Entry 7KPT (X-ray diffraction, 1.91 A resolution); this record covers chain A.

# Chain A
Molecule: FAD-dependent monooxygenase CtdE
Organism: Penicillium citrinum
Amino-acid sequence (443 residues; numbered 1 to 443; the number before each row is that of its first residue):
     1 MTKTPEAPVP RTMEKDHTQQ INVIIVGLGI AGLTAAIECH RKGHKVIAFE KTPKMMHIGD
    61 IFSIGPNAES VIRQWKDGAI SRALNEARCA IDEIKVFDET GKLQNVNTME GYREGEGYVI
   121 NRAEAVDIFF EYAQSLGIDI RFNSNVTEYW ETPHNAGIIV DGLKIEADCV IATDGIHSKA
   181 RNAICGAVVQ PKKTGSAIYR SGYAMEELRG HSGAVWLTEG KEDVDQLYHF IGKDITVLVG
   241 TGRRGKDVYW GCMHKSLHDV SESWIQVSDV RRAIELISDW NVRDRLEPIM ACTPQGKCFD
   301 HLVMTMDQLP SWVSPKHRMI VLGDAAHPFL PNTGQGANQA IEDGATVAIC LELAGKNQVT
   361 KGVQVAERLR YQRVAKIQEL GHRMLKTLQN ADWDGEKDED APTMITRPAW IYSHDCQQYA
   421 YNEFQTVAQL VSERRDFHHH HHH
Unresolved in the structure: 1-19, 396-397, 434-443
Residues lining bound ligands:
  - FAD (flavin-adenine dinucleotide): Val-26, Gly-27, Leu-28, Gly-29, Ile-30, Ala-31, Gly-32, Phe-49, Glu-50, Lys-51, Thr-52, His-57, Phe-62, Ser-63, Arg-122, Ser-144, Asn-145, Val-146, Thr-173, Asp-174, Gly-175, Lys-179, Ile-198, Arg-200, His-301, Gly-323, Asp-324, Pro-331, Gly-334, Gln-335, Gly-336, Ala-337, Asn-338
  - WU4 ((6aR,7aS,11S,13aS)-6,6,11-trimethyl-4-(3-methylbut-2-en-1-yl)-6,6a,7,8,9,10,11,14-octahydro-5H,13H-13a,7a-(epiminomethano)quinolizino[2,3-b]carbazol-16-one): Asp-60, Ile-61, Phe-62, Ser-63, Ile-94, Met-109, Tyr-112, Val-119, Ile-198, Tyr-199, Arg-200, Ser-201, Leu-227, His-229, Leu-238, Trp-250, Gly-251, Cys-252, Met-253, Pro-331, Asn-332, Thr-333, Gly-334, Met-404, Ile-405, Tyr-412
What the authors report for this chain:
  - binding site for flavin-adenine dinucleotide: Ser-63, Arg-122, Asn-338
  - conformationally variable residues: His-57, Ile-58, Asp-60, Arg-122, Arg-200, His-229, Leu-238, Tyr-249, Met-253, Trp-264, His-301, Thr-333
  - contacts within the chain: Asp-60/Arg-200, Asp-60/Arg-122
  - mutagenesis - R122E (10.0 +/- 1.0%), R122K (78.6 +/- 2.9%), R122L (4.1 +/- 0.2%), R122N (18.5 +/- 4.3%), R200A (70.4 +/- 3.2%), H229A (2.9 +/- 1.0%): decreased catalytic activity on WU4
  - mutagenesis - R122A, R200K: abolished catalytic activity on WU4
  - mutagenesis - R122A, R122E, R122K, R122L, R122N: abolished catalytic activity on 2
  - mutagenesis - D60A (8.5 +/- 2.9%), D60N (1.8 +/- 0.6%): decreased catalytic activity
  - binding site for WU4: Ile-61, Tyr-112, Val-119, Leu-227, His-229, Leu-238, Met-253, Thr-333, Ile-405
  - binding site for WU4: Arg-200 (from molecular simulation)
  - catalytic residues: Arg-122

# Summary
Ligands of chain A: flavin-adenine dinucleotide and compound WU4. From the paper: the catalytic residue
Arg-122; R122E, R122K and R122L, among others, reduce catalytic activity on WU4; 10 substitutions were tested
in all.
Chain A is FAD-dependent monooxygenase CtdE (Penicillium citrinum); the structure, Crystal structure of CtdE
in complex with FAD and substrate 4, was determined by X-ray diffraction together with 7KPQ from the same
study.
